2VP3 - chain A; structure by X-ray diffraction, 1.95 A resolution.

[Chain A]
Name: VP39
Source organism: Vaccinia virus
Notes: EC 2.7.7.19; engineered mutation(s): 26 C-TERMINAL RESIDUES DELETED
UniProtKB: P07617 (PAP2_VACCV); residue numbers follow UniProt; this construct covers 1-307
Amino-acid sequence (322 residues; numbered -14 to 307; the number before each row is that of its first residue; numbers below 1 keep their minus sign (Gly-14 is residue -14)):
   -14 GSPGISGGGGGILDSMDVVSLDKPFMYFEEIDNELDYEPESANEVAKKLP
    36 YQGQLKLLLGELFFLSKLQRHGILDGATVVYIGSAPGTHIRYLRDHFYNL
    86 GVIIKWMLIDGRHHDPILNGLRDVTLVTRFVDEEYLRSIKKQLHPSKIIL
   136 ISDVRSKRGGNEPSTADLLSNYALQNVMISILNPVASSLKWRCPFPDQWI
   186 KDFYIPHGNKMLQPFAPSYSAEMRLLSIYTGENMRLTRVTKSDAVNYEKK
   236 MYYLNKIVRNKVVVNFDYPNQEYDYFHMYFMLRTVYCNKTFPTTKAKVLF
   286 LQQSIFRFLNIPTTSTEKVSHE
Not modelled in the structure: -14 to 0, 142-147, 298-307
Small-molecule neighbours:
  - 7N-methyl-8-hydroguanosine-5'-diphosphate (M7G): Tyr22, Ala27, Pro148, Arg177, Phe180, Asp182, Tyr204, Glu233
  - S-adenosylhomocysteine (SAH): Gln39, Leu42, Tyr66, Ile67, Gly68, Ser69, Ala70, Pro71, Gly72, His74, Ile75, Ile94, Asp95, Gly96, Arg97, Arg114, Phe115, Val116, Asp138, Val139, Arg140, Leu159
Curated features (UniProtKB/Swiss-Prot):
  - active site: Lys175 (For methyltransferase activity)
  - binding site (mRNA): Tyr22, Arg177 to Phe180, Asp182, Ser205 to Glu207, Glu233
  - binding site (S-adenosyl-L-methionine): Gln39, Tyr66, Gly68, Gly72, Asp95, Arg97, Val116, Asp138
  - mutagenesis: His56 (H56R: Complete loss of poly(A) polymerase stimulatory activity; when associated with S-58), Ile58 (I58S: Complete loss of poly(A) polymerase stimulatory activity; when associated with R-56), Gly96 (G96D: Complete loss of elongation factor activity), Lys175 (K175R: Complete loss of methyltransferase activity)

[In short]
Ligands of chain A: S-adenosylhomocysteine and 7N-methyl-8-hydroguanosine-5'-diphosphate. From UniProt:
active-site residue Lys175, 10 mRNA-binding residues, 8 S-adenosyl-L-methionine-binding residues and 4
mutagenesis sites.
Chain A is VP39 (Vaccinia virus); the structure, DC26 mutant of vaccinia virus protein VP39 in complex with
S-adenosylhomocysteine and m7g(5')pppg, was determined by X-ray diffraction, deposited together with 1P39,
1V39, 1VP3 and 1VP9.
